5GQL - chain A; structure by X-ray diffraction, 1.78 A resolution.

Chain A:
Protein: Polyhedrin
From: Bombyx mori cypovirus 1
Reference sequence: P11041 (PYHD_CPVBM); numbering as in UniProt (aligned over 2-248)
Chain sequence (248 residues; numbered 1 to 248; the number before each row is that of its first residue):
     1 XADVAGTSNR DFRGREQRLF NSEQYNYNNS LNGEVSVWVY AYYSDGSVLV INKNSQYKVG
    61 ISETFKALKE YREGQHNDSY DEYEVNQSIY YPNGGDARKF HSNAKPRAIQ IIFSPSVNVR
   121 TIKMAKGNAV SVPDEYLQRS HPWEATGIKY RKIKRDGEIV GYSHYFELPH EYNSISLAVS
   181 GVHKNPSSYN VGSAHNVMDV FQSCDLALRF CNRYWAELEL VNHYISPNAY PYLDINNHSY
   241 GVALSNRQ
Construct notes: acetylation (1)
Modified positions: ACE (acetyl group) at position 1
Small-molecule neighbours:
  - ATP (adenosine-5'-triphosphate): Tyr-25, Lys-152, Lys-154, Gly-157, Ile-159, Tyr-162, Lys-184
  - CTP (cytidine-5'-triphosphate): His-76, Asn-77, Asp-78, Ser-79, Tyr-80, Asp-81, Glu-84, Asp-96, Ala-97, Arg-98
Curated features (UniProtKB/Swiss-Prot):
  - glycosylation (N-linked (GlcNAc...) asparagine): Asn-28, Asn-77, Asn-86, Asn-237
  - natural variant: His-101 (H101Y: In strain: A), Gln-248 (Q248QRLLV: In strain: A)
What the authors report for this chain:
  - self-association interface (contacts with another copy of this molecule): Gly-192 to Ala-194 (proposed by the authors, not directly observed)

Overview:
Chain A binds CTP and ATP. The paper reports a self-association interface involving Gly-192.
Chain A is Polyhedrin (Bombyx mori cypovirus 1); the structure, Crystal structure of Wild Type Cypovirus
Polyhedra, was determined by X-ray diffraction together with 5GQI, 5GQJ, 5GQK, 5GQM and 5GQN from the same
study.
